Entry 6NC2 (electron microscopy, 5.20 A resolution (low resolution: residue-level contacts below are approximate; hydrogen-bond / salt-bridge calls are withheld)); this record covers chains H and L of the 24 polymer chains in the assembly.

== Chain H ==
Name: Monoclonal antibody ACS202 fragment antigen binding heavy chain
Source organism: Homo sapiens
Notes: antibody fragment or engineered binder
Sequence (254 residues; numbered -17 to 217 plus 19 insertion-coded residues; the number before each row is that of its first residue; a row labelled like 52A-52B holds insertion residues (52A, then the next letters in order); numbers below 1 keep their minus sign (Met-17 is residue -17)):
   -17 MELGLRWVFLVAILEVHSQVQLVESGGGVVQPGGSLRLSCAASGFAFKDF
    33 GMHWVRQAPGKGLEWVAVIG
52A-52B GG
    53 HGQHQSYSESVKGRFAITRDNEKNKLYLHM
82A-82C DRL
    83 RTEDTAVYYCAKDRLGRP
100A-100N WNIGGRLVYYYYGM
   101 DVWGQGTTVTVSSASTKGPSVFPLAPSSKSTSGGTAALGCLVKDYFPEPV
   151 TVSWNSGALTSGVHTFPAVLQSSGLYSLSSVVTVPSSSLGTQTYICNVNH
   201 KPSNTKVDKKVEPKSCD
Not modelled in the structure: -17 to 0, 114-217
Disulfide bonds: Cys22-Cys92

== Chain L ==
Name: Monoclonal antibody ACS202 fragment antigen binding kappa chain
Source organism: Homo sapiens
Notes: antibody fragment or engineered binder
Sequence (233 residues; row label = number of the first residue in the row; numbers below 1 keep their minus sign (Met-18 is residue -18)):
   -18 MGWSCIILFLVATATGVHCAIRMTQSPSSLSASVGDRVTITCQASQDIKK
    32 SLNWYRQKPGKAPELLIHDASILQTGVPSAFTASGSGTHFSFVINKLQPE
    82 DVGTYFCQEYENLQFTFGPGTKVEIKRTVAAPSVFIFPPSDEQLKSGTAS
   132 VVCLLNNFYPREAKVQWKVDNALQSGNSQESVTEQDSKDSTYSLSSTLTL
   182 SKADYEKHKVYACEVTHQGLSSPVTKSFNRGEC
Not modelled in the structure: -18 to 0, 109-214
Disulfide bonds: Cys23-Cys88

== Interface between chain H and chain L ==
Residue-residue contacts (33; chain H residue first):
  His35(H) - Phe96(L)
  Gln39(H) - Gln38(L)
  Gly44(H) - Phe87(L)
  Leu45(H) - Phe87(L)
  Leu45(H) - Phe98(L)
  Trp47(H) - Leu94(L)
  Trp47(H) - Gln95(L)
  Trp47(H) - Phe96(L)
  Trp47(H) - Phe98(L)
  His56(H) - Leu94(L)
  Ser58(H) - Leu94(L)
  Arg96(H) - His49(L)
  Arg96(H) - Asp50(L)
  Arg96(H) - Tyr91(L)
  Tyr100K(H) - Leu94(L)
  Tyr100K(H) - Phe96(L)
  Tyr100L(H) - Asn34(L)
  Tyr100L(H) - Tyr91(L)
  Gly100M(H) - Asn34(L)
  Met100N(H) - Tyr36(L)
  Met100N(H) - Leu46(L)
  Met100N(H) - Phe98(L)
  Asp101(H) - Leu46(L)
  Asp101(H) - Gln55(L)
  Trp103(H) - Tyr36(L)
  Trp103(H) - Ala43(L)
  Trp103(H) - Pro44(L)
  Trp103(H) - Glu45(L)
  Trp103(H) - Leu46(L)
  Gly104(H) - Ala43(L)
  Gln105(H) - Gly41(L)
  Gln105(H) - Lys42(L)
  Gln105(H) - Ala43(L)
Interface residues without a listed pair, chain H (22 interface residues in all): Val37, Glu46, Val50, Glu61, Tyr91, Asp95

== Summary ==
Chain H and chain L form an interface of 22 and 18 residues respectively.
Chain H is Monoclonal antibody ACS202 fragment antigen binding heavy chain and chain L is Monoclonal antibody
ACS202 fragment antigen binding kappa chain, both from Homo sapiens; the structure, AMC011 v4.2 SOSIP Env
trimer in complex with fusion peptide targeting antibody ACS202 fragment antigen binding, was determined by
electron microscopy, deposited together with 6NC3 and 6NCP.
